PDB entry 8IAA | X-ray diffraction, 2.10 A resolution | chains A and B

[Chain A (and B)]
Protein: Demethylmacrocin O-methyltransferase
Source organism: Saccharopolyspora spinosa
Notes: chain B of this document is another copy of the same molecule, construct and numbering; everything in this record applies to it too
UniProt: Q9ALN2 (Q9ALN2_SACSN); residue numbers follow UniProt; this construct covers 1-397
Amino-acid sequence (397 residues; each row starts with the number of its first residue):
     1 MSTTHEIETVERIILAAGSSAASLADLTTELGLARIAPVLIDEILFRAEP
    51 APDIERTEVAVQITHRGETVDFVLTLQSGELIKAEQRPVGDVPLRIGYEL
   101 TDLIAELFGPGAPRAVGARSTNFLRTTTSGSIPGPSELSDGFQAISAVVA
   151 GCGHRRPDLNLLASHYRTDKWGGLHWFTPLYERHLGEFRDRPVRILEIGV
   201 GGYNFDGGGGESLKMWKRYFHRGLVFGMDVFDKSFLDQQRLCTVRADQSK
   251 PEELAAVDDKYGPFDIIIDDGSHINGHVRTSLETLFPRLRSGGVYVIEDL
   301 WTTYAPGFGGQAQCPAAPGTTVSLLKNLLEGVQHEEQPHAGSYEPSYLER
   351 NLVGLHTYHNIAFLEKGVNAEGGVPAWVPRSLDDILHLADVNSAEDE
Not modelled in the structure: 1-3, 386-397 (chain B: 1-3, 387-397)
Metal / ion sites: Mg2+: Asp270, Glu298, Asp299
Small-molecule neighbours: S-adenosylhomocysteine (SAH): Thr168, Asp169, Lys170, Glu197, Ile198, Gly199, Val200, Gly201, Gly202, Tyr203, Glu211, Ser212, Met228, Asp229, Val230, Phe231, Ala246, Asp247, Gln248, Ser249, Asp270, Gly271, Ser272, His277
From the paper describing this entry:
  - binding site for S-adenosylhomocysteine: Thr168, Lys170, Glu197, Ile198, Gly199, Gly201, Tyr203, Met228, Asp229, Val230, Phe231, Asp247, Gln248, Ser249, Gly271, Ser272, His277
  - Mg2+ coordination: Asp270, Asp299
  - catalytic residues: His273 (proposed by the authors, not directly observed)
  - binding site for Mg2+: Asp299 (from molecular simulation)
  - specificity-determining residues: Trp301 (by similarity / conservation)
  - specificity-determining residues: Asp299 (from molecular simulation)

[Interface between chain A and chain B]
Contacting residue pairs (39; chain A residue first):
  Ala115(A) - Pro179(B)
  Ala115(A) - Arg183(B)
  Arg119(A) - Trp171(B)
  Thr121(A) - Trp176(B)  hydrogen bond
  Phe123(A) - Gly173(B)
  Phe123(A) - Leu174(B)
  Ser139(A) - Arg167(B)  hydrogen bond
  Phe142(A) - Gly173(B)
  Phe142(A) - Leu174(B)  hydrophobic
  Gln143(A) - Ser164(B)  hydrogen bond (side chain-backbone)
  Ile145(A) - Gly173(B)
  Ser146(A) - Ser164(B)  hydrogen bond
  Ser146(A) - Trp171(B)
  Ser146(A) - Gly172(B)
  Val149(A) - Trp171(B)  hydrophobic
  Arg155(A) - Asp158(B)  salt bridge
  Arg155(A) - Asn160(B)
  Arg155(A) - Glu182(B)  salt bridge
  Arg156(A) - Arg156(B)
  Asp158(A) - Arg155(B)  salt bridge
  Asn160(A) - Arg155(B)
  Ser164(A) - Gln143(B)
  Ser164(A) - Ser146(B)  hydrogen bond
  Arg167(A) - Ser139(B)  hydrogen bond
  Arg167(A) - Gln143(B)
  Trp171(A) - Arg119(B)
  Trp171(A) - Ser146(B)
  Trp171(A) - Val149(B)  hydrophobic
  Gly172(A) - Ser146(B)
  Gly173(A) - Phe123(B)
  Gly173(A) - Phe142(B)
  Gly173(A) - Ile145(B)
  Leu174(A) - Phe123(B)
  Leu174(A) - Phe142(B)  hydrophobic
  Trp176(A) - Thr121(B)  hydrogen bond
  Trp176(A) - Ile145(B)  hydrophobic
  Pro179(A) - Ala115(B)
  Glu182(A) - Arg155(B)  salt bridge
  Arg183(A) - Ala115(B)
Interface residues without a listed pair, chain A (27 interface residues in all): Val116, Leu159, Leu180
Interface residues without a listed pair, chain B (28 interface residues in all): Val116, Leu159, Asp169, Leu180

[Overview]
Chain A and chain B form an interface of 27 and 28 residues respectively; the contacts include 7 hydrogen
bonds and 4 salt bridges. Among the polar pairs are Arg155(A)-Asp158(B), Arg155(A)-Glu182(B) and
Thr121(A)-Trp176(B). Ligands of chain A: S-adenosylhomocysteine. The paper reports the catalytic residue
His273(A); a binding site for S-adenosylhomocysteine at Thr168(A), Lys170(A) and Glu197(A) among others.
Both chains are Demethylmacrocin O-methyltransferase (Saccharopolyspora spinosa). Entry 8IAA (SpnK
Methyltransferase from the Spinosyn Biosynthetic Pathway in Complex with SAH) was determined by X-ray
diffraction, deposited together with 8IA9.
